PDB entry 7SMT | electron microscopy, 2.56 A resolution | chains A and E of the 5 polymer chains in the assembly

Chain A:
Protein: Acetylcholine receptor subunit alpha
From: Tetronarce californica
UniProt: P02710 (ACHA_TETCF); residues 1-437 here correspond to UniProt positions 25-461 (UniProt number = residue number + 24)
Chain sequence (437 residues; numbered 1 to 437; the number before each row is that of its first residue):
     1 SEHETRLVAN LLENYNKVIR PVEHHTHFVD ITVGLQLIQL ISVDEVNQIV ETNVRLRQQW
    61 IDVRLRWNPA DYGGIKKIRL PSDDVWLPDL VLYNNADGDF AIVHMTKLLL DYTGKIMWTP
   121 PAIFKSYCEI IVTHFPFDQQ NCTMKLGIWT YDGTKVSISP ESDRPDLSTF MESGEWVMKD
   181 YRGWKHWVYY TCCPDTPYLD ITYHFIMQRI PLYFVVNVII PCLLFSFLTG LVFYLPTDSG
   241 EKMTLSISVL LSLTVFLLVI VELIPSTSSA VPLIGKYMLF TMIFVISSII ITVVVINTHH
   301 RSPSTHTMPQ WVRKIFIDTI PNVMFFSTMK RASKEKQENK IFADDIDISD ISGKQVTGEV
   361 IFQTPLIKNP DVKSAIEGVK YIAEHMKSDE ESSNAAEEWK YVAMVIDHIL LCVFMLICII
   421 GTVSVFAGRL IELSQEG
Disordered / not traced: 331-369, 427-437
UniProt features mapped onto this chain:
  - glycosylation: Asn-141 (N-linked (GlcNAc...) asparagine)
Disulfide bonds: Cys-128/Cys-142, Cys-192/Cys-193
Covalent attachments: glycan linked to Asn-141
Residues lining bound ligands: carbamyl-choline (CCE; 2-[(aminocarbonyl)oxy]-N,N,N-trimethylethanaminium): Tyr-93, Trp-149, Thr-150, Tyr-190, Cys-192, Cys-193, Tyr-198
What the authors report for this chain:
  - mutagenesis - F233A (3-fold), F233A/F414A (7-fold): increased signaling in response to agonist
  - mutagenesis - F284A: unchanged signaling in response to agonist

Chain E:
Protein: Acetylcholine receptor subunit gamma
From: Tetronarce californica
UniProt: P02714 (ACHG_TETCF); residues 1-489 here correspond to UniProt positions 18-506 (UniProt number = residue number + 17)
Chain sequence (489 residues; numbered 1 to 489; the number before each row is that of its first residue):
     1 ENEEGRLIEK LLGDYDKRII PAKTLDHIID VTLKLTLTNL ISLNEKEEAL TTNVWIEIQW
    61 NDYRLSWNTS EYEGIDLVRI PSELLWLPDV VLENNVDGQF EVAYYANVLV YNDGSMYWLP
   121 PAIYRSTCPI AVTYFPFDWQ NCSLVFRSQT YNAHEVNLQL SAEEGEAVEW IHIDPEDFTE
   181 NGEWTIRHRP AKKNYNWQLT KDDTDFQEII FFLIIQRKPL FYIINIIAPC VLISSLVVLV
   241 YFLPAQAGGQ KCTLSISVLL AQTIFLFLIA QKVPETSLNV PLIGKYLIFV MFVSMLIVMN
   301 CVIVLNVSLR TPNTHSLSEK IKHLFLGFLP KYLGMQLEPS EETPEKPQPR RRSSFGIMIK
   361 AEEYILKKPR SELMFEEQKD RHGLKRVNKM TSDIDIGTTV DLYKDLANFA PEIKSCVEAC
   421 NFIAKSTKEQ NDSGSENENW VLIGKVIDKA CFWIALLLFS IGTLAIFLTG HFNQVPEFPF
   481 PGDPRKYVP
Disordered / not traced: 331-410
UniProt features mapped onto this chain:
  - modified residue: Tyr-364 (Phosphotyrosine)
  - glycosylation: Asn-68 (N-linked (GlcNAc...) asparagine)
Disulfide bonds: Cys-128/Cys-142
Covalent attachments: N-acetylglucosamine (NAG) linked to Asn-68, Asn-141
Residues lining bound ligands: D-tubocurarine (TC9): Trp-55, Glu-57, Arg-79, Leu-109, Tyr-111, Tyr-117, Leu-119
What the authors report for this chain:
  - binding site for D-tubocurarine: Tyr-111, Tyr-117
  - specificity-determining residues: Tyr-111, Tyr-117

Interface between chain A and chain E:
Contacting residue pairs (106):
  Ser-1(A) with Ile-19(E); Ile-20(E); Ala-22(E), hydrogen bond (backbone-backbone); Tyr-63(E), hydrogen bond (backbone-side chain)
  Glu-2(A) with Tyr-63(E)
  Glu-4(A) with Ile-19(E); Ile-20(E)
  Thr-5(A) with Ile-19(E)
  Val-8(A) with Arg-18(E); Ile-19(E), hydrophobic
  Leu-12(A) with Arg-18(E)
  Gln-39(A) with Thr-127(E)
  Ile-41(A) with Val-96(E)
  Arg-55(A) with Glu-93(E), salt bridge; Asp-205(E), salt bridge
  Gly-73(A) with Leu-25(E)
  Gly-74(A) with Leu-25(E)
  Ile-75(A) with Leu-25(E), hydrophobic
  Arg-79(A) with Thr-150(E), hydrogen bond (side chain-backbone); Tyr-151(E); Asn-152(E); Glu-155(E), salt bridge; Thr-204(E)
  Pro-81(A) with Arg-18(E)
  Asp-84(A) with Arg-18(E), salt bridge
  His-104(A) with Gly-98(E), hydrogen bond (side chain-backbone)
  Thr-106(A) with Gln-149(E)
  Lys-107(A) with Arg-18(E), hydrogen bond (side chain-backbone); Asp-89(E); Thr-150(E); Tyr-151(E)
  Pro-121(A) with Phe-100(E), hydrophobic; Gln-149(E)
  Thr-169(A) with Gln-198(E)
  Gly-174(A) with Thr-276(E); Ser-277(E), hydrogen bond (backbone-backbone); Leu-278(E)
  Glu-175(A) with Glu-275(E); Thr-276(E)
  Ile-210(A) with Ser-277(E), hydrogen bond (backbone-side chain)
  Leu-212(A) with Ser-277(E); Asn-279(E); Val-280(E), hydrophobic
  Tyr-213(A) with Ala-270(E); Pro-274(E); Glu-275(E); Thr-276(E); Ser-277(E), hydrogen bond (backbone-side chain)
  Val-216(A) with Val-280(E), hydrophobic; Ile-288(E)
  Asn-217(A) with Ala-270(E)
  Pro-221(A) with Leu-266(E), hydrophobic
  Leu-224(A) with Met-291(E), hydrophobic; Phe-292(E), hydrophobic; Met-295(E), hydrophobic
  Phe-225(A) with Leu-259(E), hydrophobic; Leu-260(E), hydrophobic; Thr-263(E)
  Phe-227(A) with Met-295(E), hydrophobic; Met-299(E), hydrophobic
  Leu-228(A) with Leu-259(E), hydrophobic; Met-295(E), hydrophobic
  Leu-231(A) with Val-298(E), hydrophobic; Met-299(E), hydrophobic; Val-302(E)
  Tyr-234(A) with Val-302(E), hydrophobic; Ile-303(E), hydrophobic; Asn-306(E), hydrogen bond (backbone-side chain); Arg-310(E), hydrogen bond
  Leu-235(A) with Val-302(E), hydrophobic; Leu-305(E), hydrophobic
  Pro-236(A) with Leu-305(E); Asn-306(E); Leu-309(E), hydrophobic
  Asp-238(A) with Ala-247(E); Leu-309(E)
  Ser-239(A) with Ala-247(E); Leu-309(E)
  Glu-241(A) with Gln-250(E); Lys-251(E), hydrogen bond (side chain-backbone); Cys-252(E), hydrogen bond (side chain-backbone); Thr-253(E), hydrogen bond (side chain-backbone); Leu-305(E)
  Leu-245(A) with Ile-256(E), hydrophobic
  Ser-248(A) with Ile-256(E)
  Phe-256(A) with Thr-263(E); Phe-267(E), hydrophobic
  Val-259(A) with Phe-267(E), hydrophobic
  Thr-328(A) with His-315(E), hydrogen bond (backbone-side chain)
  Met-329(A) with Thr-314(E)
  Lys-330(A) with Pro-312(E); Asn-313(E); Thr-314(E), hydrogen bond (backbone-backbone)
  Ile-376(A) with Glu-412(E)
  Val-379(A) with Cys-416(E), hydrophobic; Ala-419(E)
  Lys-380(A) with Ser-415(E)
  Ile-382(A) with Ile-423(E), hydrophobic
  Ala-383(A) with Ala-419(E), hydrophobic
  Met-386(A) with Phe-422(E), hydrophobic; Ile-423(E), hydrophobic; Ser-426(E)
  Lys-387(A) with Phe-422(E)
  Glu-390(A) with Phe-422(E); Ser-426(E)
  Glu-397(A) with Asn-313(E), hydrogen bond (backbone-side chain)
Interface residues without a listed pair, chain A (67 interface residues in all): Ile-123, Ser-168, Met-171, Ser-173, Ile-220, Thr-244, Ser-252, Val-255, Ser-327, Tyr-401, Met-404, His-408
Interface residues without a listed pair, chain E (70 interface residues in all): Asp-16, Pro-21, Lys-23, Lys-46, Glu-48, Asp-97, Gln-246, Ser-316

In short:
67 residues of chain A and 70 residues of chain E are in contact, with 16 hydrogen bonds and 4 salt bridges.
Among the polar pairs are Arg-55(A)/Glu-93(E), Arg-55(A)/Asp-205(E) and Arg-79(A)/Glu-155(E). The paper
reports a binding site for D-tubocurarine at Tyr-111(E) and Tyr-117(E); F233A and F233A/F414A of chain A
increase signaling in response to agonist.
Chain A is Acetylcholine receptor subunit alpha and chain E is Acetylcholine receptor subunit gamma, both from
Tetronarce californica; the structure, Cryo-EM structure of Torpedo acetylcholine receptor in complex with
d-tubocurarine and carbachol, was determined by electron microscopy together with 7SMM, 7SMQ, 7SMR and 7SMS
from the same study.
